Entry 4FQ2 (X-ray diffraction, 1.90 A resolution); this record covers chains H and L.

# Chain H
Protein: Fab heavy chain
From: Homo sapiens
Notes: antibody fragment or engineered binder
Chain sequence (244 residues; each row starts with the number of its first residue; a row labelled like 82A-82C holds insertion residues (82A, then the next letters in order)):
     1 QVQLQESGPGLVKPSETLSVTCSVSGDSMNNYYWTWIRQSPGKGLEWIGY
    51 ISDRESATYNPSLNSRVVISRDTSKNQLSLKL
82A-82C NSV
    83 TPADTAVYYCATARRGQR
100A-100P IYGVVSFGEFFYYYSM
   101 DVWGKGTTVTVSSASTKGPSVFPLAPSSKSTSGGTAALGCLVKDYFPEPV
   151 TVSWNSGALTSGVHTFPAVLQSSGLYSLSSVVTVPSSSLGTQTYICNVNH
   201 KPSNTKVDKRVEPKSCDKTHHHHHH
Unresolved in the structure: 130-134, 217-225
Cystine bridges: Cys22-Cys92, Cys140-Cys196
Small-molecule neighbours: tris-hydroxymethyl-methyl-ammonium (144): Tyr145, Glu148, Pro149, Val150, Thr165, Phe166, Pro167, Ala168, Leu178
What the authors report for this chain:
  - mutagenesis - Y32S/D53K/R54S/T58N/R97H/Y100LT: unchanged binding to YU-2 gp120/gp140

# Chain L
Protein: Fab light chain
From: Homo sapiens
Notes: antibody fragment or engineered binder
Chain sequence (214 residues; numbered 6 to 213 plus 6 insertion-coded residues; the number before each row is that of its first residue; a row labelled like 66A-66C holds insertion residues (66A, then the next letters in order)):
     6 SYVRPLSVALGETARISCGRQALGSRAVQWYQHRPGQAPILLIYNNQDRP
    56 SGIPERFSGTP
66A-66C DIN
    67 FGTRATLTISGVEAGDEADYYCHMWDSRS
95A-95C GFS
    96 WSFGGATRLTVLGQPKAAPSVTLFPPSSEELQANKATLVCLISDFYPGAV
   146 TVAWKADSSPVKAGVETTTPSKQSNNKYAASSYLSLTPEQWKSHRSYSCQ
   196 VTHEGSTVEKTVAPTECS
Unresolved in the structure: 6-7, 213
Cystine bridges: Cys23-Cys88, Cys135-Cys194

# Chain H / chain L interface
Inter-chain disulfides: Cys216(H)-Cys212(L)
Contacting residue pairs - 91 pairs, chain H then chain L:
  Ile37(H) with Phe98(L), hydrophobic
  Gln39(H) with His38(L)
  Gly44(H) with Tyr87(L)
  Leu45(H) with Pro44(L), hydrophobic; Tyr87(L), hydrogen bond (backbone-side chain); Phe98(L)
  Trp47(H) with His89(L); Trp91(L), hydrophobic; Phe95B(L), hydrophobic; Ser95C(L); Trp96(L); Phe98(L), hydrophobic
  Tyr50(H) with Phe95B(L), hydrophobic; Trp96(L), hydrophobic
  Thr58(H) with Trp96(L)
  Tyr59(H) with Trp96(L)
  Asn60(H) with Trp96(L)
  Pro61(H) with Trp96(L)
  Tyr91(H) with His38(L); Gln42(L), hydrogen bond (side chain-backbone); Ala43(L), hydrophobic; Pro44(L)
  Arg100(H) with Ser30(L), hydrogen bond; Arg31(L), hydrogen bond (side chain-backbone); Ala32(L); Asn50(L); Asn51(L); Asp66A(L), salt bridge
  Tyr100B(H) with Ser30(L); Ser93(L)
  Phe100K(H) with Ser30(L); Trp91(L), hydrophobic; Asp92(L); Ser93(L)
  Tyr100L(H) with Trp91(L)
  Tyr100M(H) with Ala32(L), hydrophobic; Gln34(L); Asn50(L), hydrogen bond; Trp91(L), hydrophobic
  Tyr100N(H) with Gln34(L); Trp91(L); Phe95B(L), hydrophobic
  Ser100O(H) with Gln34(L); Tyr36(L); Tyr49(L)
  Met100P(H) with Tyr36(L), hydrogen bond (backbone-side chain); Leu46(L); Phe98(L), hydrophobic
  Asp101(H) with Leu46(L)
  Trp103(H) with Ala43(L), hydrophobic; Pro44(L)
  Gly104(H) with Ala43(L)
  Phe122(H) with Ser122(L); Glu124(L); Glu125(L)
  Pro123(H) with Ser122(L); Glu124(L)
  Leu124(H) with Phe119(L)
  Ala125(H) with Phe119(L)
  Ser128(H) with Cys212(L)
  Ala137(H) with Phe119(L)
  Leu138(H) with Phe119(L), hydrophobic
  Leu141(H) with Tyr178(L), hydrophobic
  Lys143(H) with Glu125(L), salt bridge; Lys130(L); Thr132(L)
  His164(H) with Ser138(L); Gln168(L); Ala174(L)
  Phe166(H) with Leu136(L), hydrophobic; Ile137(L); Ala174(L), hydrophobic; Ala175(L)
  Pro167(H) with Thr163(L); Ser166(L); Ser176(L)
  Ala168(H) with Thr163(L)
  Val169(H) with Glu161(L); Thr163(L); Tyr178(L), hydrophobic
  Gln171(H) with Glu161(L)
  Ser172(H) with Glu161(L), hydrogen bond (backbone-side chain)
  Leu178(H) with Tyr178(L)
  Ser179(H) with Val134(L); Leu136(L); Tyr178(L), hydrogen bond
  Val181(H) with Phe119(L), hydrophobic; Leu136(L), hydrophobic
  Lys209(H) with Glu124(L), salt bridge
  Lys214(H) with Cys212(L)
  Cys216(H) with Cys212(L), disulfide
Also at the interface, not in a pair above, chain H (51 interface residues in all): Glu46, Gly49, Lys105, Val121, Gly139, Leu170, Ser177
Also at the interface, not in a pair above, chain L (44 interface residues in all): Thr117, Thr162

# Overview
51 residues of chain H and 44 residues of chain L are in contact; the contacts include 1 disulfide bond, 8
hydrogen bonds and 3 salt bridges. Polar pairs include Arg100(H)-Asp66A(L), Lys143(H)-Glu125(L) and
Lys209(H)-Glu124(L). Chain H binds tris-hydroxymethyl-methyl-ammonium. From the paper:
Y32S/D53K/R54S/T58N/R97H/Y100LT of chain H leave binding to YU-2 gp120/gp140 unchanged.
Here chain H is Fab heavy chain and chain L is Fab light chain, both from Homo sapiens. Entry 4FQ2 (Crystal
Structure of 10-1074 Fab) was determined by X-ray diffraction together with 4FQ1 and 4FQC from the same study.
